9FG3 - chains C and D of the 7 polymer chains in the assembly; structure by electron microscopy, 3.10 A resolution.

Chain C:
Name: Isoform 1 of Gamma-aminobutyric acid receptor subunit gamma-2
From: Homo sapiens
Reference sequence: P18507 (GBRG2_HUMAN), isoform P18507-2; the construct has insertions or renumbered stretches relative to UniProt, so the offset changes along the chain: 1-322 = UniProt 40-361; 400-428 = UniProt 447-475
Sequence (373 residues; row label = number of the first residue in the row; note: 71 numbers in that range are skipped by the numbering (no residue carries them; nothing is unmodelled there); numbers below 1 keep their minus sign (Thr-1 is residue -1)):
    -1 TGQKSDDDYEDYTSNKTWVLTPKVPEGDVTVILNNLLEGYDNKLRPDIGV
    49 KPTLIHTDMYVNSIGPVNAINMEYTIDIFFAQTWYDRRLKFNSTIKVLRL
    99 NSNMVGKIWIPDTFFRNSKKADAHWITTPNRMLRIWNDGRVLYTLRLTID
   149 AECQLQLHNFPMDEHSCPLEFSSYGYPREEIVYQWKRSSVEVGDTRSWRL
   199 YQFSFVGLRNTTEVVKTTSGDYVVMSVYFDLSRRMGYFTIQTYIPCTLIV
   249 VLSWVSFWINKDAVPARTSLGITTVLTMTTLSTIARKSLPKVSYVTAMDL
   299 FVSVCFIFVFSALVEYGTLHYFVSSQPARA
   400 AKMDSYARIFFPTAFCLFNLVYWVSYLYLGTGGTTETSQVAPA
Disordered / not traced: -1 to 24, 430-442
Disulfides: Cys151-Cys165
Glycans and other covalent adducts: N-acetylglucosamine (NAG) linked to Asn208
Differences from the reference sequence: expression tag (-1 to 0, 429-442); conflict Thr11 (Ala50 in P18507); linker (323-328)
Swiss-Prot annotation at these positions:
  - glycosylation (N-linked (GlcNAc...) asparagine): Asn13, Asn90, Asn208

Chain D:
Name: Gamma-aminobutyric acid receptor subunit alpha-1
From: Homo sapiens
Reference sequence: P14867 (GBRA1_HUMAN); residues 5-429 here correspond to UniProt positions 32-456 (UniProt number = residue number + 27)
Sequence (411 residues; numbered -52 to 429; 71 numbers in that range are skipped by the numbering (no residue carries them; nothing is unmodelled there); the number before each row is that of its first residue; numbers below 1 keep their minus sign (Met-52 is residue -52)):
   -52 MDEKTTGWRGGHVVEGLAGELEQLRARLEHHPQGQREPDYDIPTTENLYF
    -2 QGTGQPSQDELKDNTTVFTRILDRLLDGYDNRLRPGLGERVTEVKTDIFV
    48 TSFGPVSDHDMEYTIDVFFRQSWKDERLKFKGPMTVLRLNNLMASKIWTP
    98 DTFFHNGKKSVAHNMTMPNKLLRITEDGTLLYTMRLTVRAECPMHLEDFP
   148 MDAHACPLKFGSYAYTRAEVVYEWTREPARSVVVAEDGSRLNQYDLLGQT
   198 VDSGIVQSSTGEYVVMTTHFHLKRKIGYFVIQTYLPCIMTVILSQVSFWL
   248 NRESVPARTVFGVTTVLTMTTLSISARNSLPKVAYATAMDWFIAVCYAFV
   298 FSALIEFATVNYFTKSQPARAA
   391 KIDRLSRIAFPLLFGIFNLVYWATYLNREPQLKAPTPHQ
Disordered / not traced: -52 to 9, 419-429
Disulfides: Cys139-Cys153
Glycans and other covalent adducts: N-acetylglucosamine (NAG) linked to Asn111
Differences from the reference sequence: initiating methionine (-52); expression tag (-51 to 4); linker (313-319)
Residues lining bound ligands:
  - gamma-amino-butanoic acid (ABU): Phe65, Arg67, Leu118, Thr130
  - D3D ((19S,22R,25R)-22,25,26-trihydroxy-16,22-dioxo-17,21,23-trioxa-22lambda~5~-phosphahexacosan-19-yl (9E)-octadec-9-enoate): Lys220, Arg221, Lys222, Ile223, Gly224, Val227, Ile228, Leu232, Pro233, Ile235, Met236, Ile239, Pro401, Phe404, Gly405, Asn408, Trp412
Swiss-Prot annotation at these positions:
  - binding site (4-aminobutanoate): Arg67, Thr130
  - binding site (3alpha-hydroxy-5alpha-pregnan-11,20-dione): Trp246
  - glycosylation (N-linked (GlcNAc...) asparagine): Asn11, Asn111

How chain C and chain D interact:
Pairs across the interface (76):
  Val27(C) - Leu30(D)  hydrophobic
  Thr28(C) - Asp27(D)  hydrogen bond
  Thr28(C) - Leu30(D)
  Leu31(C) - Arg29(D)
  Leu31(C) - Leu30(D)  hydrophobic
  Asn32(C) - Arg29(D)
  Leu35(C) - Arg29(D)
  Ser61(C) - Glu138(D)
  Phe77(C) - Tyr160(D)  hydrophobic
  Arg97(C) - Tyr162(D)
  Arg97(C) - Thr163(D)
  Arg97(C) - Glu166(D)  salt bridge
  Leu98(C) - Arg29(D)
  Leu98(C) - Ala161(D)
  Asn99(C) - Tyr162(D)
  Asn101(C) - Asn28(D)
  Met102(C) - Arg29(D)
  Asp120(C) - Lys106(D)  salt bridge
  His122(C) - Gly104(D)
  Ile124(C) - Thr99(D)
  Ile124(C) - Phe100(D)
  Ile124(C) - Ser107(D)
  Ile124(C) - Ala109(D)  hydrophobic
  Thr125(C) - Thr99(D)  hydrogen bond (backbone-backbone)
  Thr125(C) - Met131(D)
  Thr126(C) - Pro97(D)
  Thr126(C) - Asp98(D)
  Asn128(C) - Phe100(D)
  Asn128(C) - Tyr160(D)
  Arg129(C) - Tyr160(D)
  Met130(C) - Tyr160(D)
  Met130(C) - Thr207(D)
  Met130(C) - Tyr210(D)
  Arg132(C) - Ala161(D)  hydrogen bond (side chain-backbone)
  Arg132(C) - Thr163(D)
  Arg132(C) - Thr207(D)  hydrogen bond (side chain-backbone)
  Arg132(C) - Tyr210(D)  hydrogen bond
  Thr142(C) - Tyr160(D)
  Leu143(C) - Tyr160(D)
  Arg144(C) - Phe100(D)
  Arg144(C) - Phe101(D)  hydrogen bond (side chain-backbone)
  Arg144(C) - His102(D)  hydrogen bond (side chain-backbone)
  Arg144(C) - Gly104(D)  hydrogen bond (side chain-backbone)
  Arg144(C) - Tyr160(D)
  Arg197(C) - His56(D)  hydrogen bond (side chain-backbone)
  Arg197(C) - Asp57(D)  hydrogen bond (side chain-backbone)
  Tyr199(C) - His56(D)
  Tyr199(C) - Met58(D)  hydrogen bond
  Tyr199(C) - Lys279(D)
  Gln200(C) - Lys279(D)
  Arg232(C) - Ala281(D)
  Tyr235(C) - Lys279(D)
  Tyr235(C) - Val280(D)
  Tyr235(C) - Ala281(D)
  Ile238(C) - Arg274(D)
  Ile238(C) - Asp287(D)
  Gln239(C) - Ile271(D)
  Leu246(C) - Tyr294(D)
  Leu246(C) - Phe298(D)
  Ile247(C) - Leu264(D)  hydrophobic
  Val249(C) - Phe298(D)  hydrophobic
  Leu250(C) - Val263(D)  hydrophobic
  Leu250(C) - Phe298(D)  hydrophobic
  Leu250(C) - Leu301(D)  hydrophobic
  Val253(C) - Ala305(D)  hydrophobic
  Ile257(C) - Asn308(D)
  Asn258(C) - Asn308(D)  hydrogen bond (backbone-side chain)
  Ala261(C) - Val252(D)  hydrophobic
  Ala264(C) - Val252(D)  hydrophobic
  Ala264(C) - Thr256(D)
  Leu268(C) - Val260(D)  hydrophobic
  Thr271(C) - Val260(D)
  Thr271(C) - Leu264(D)
  Thr275(C) - Leu264(D)
  Leu279(C) - Ile271(D)  hydrophobic
  Ser286(C) - Lys279(D)
Also at the interface, not in a pair above, chain C (53 interface residues in all): Leu140, Glu189, Gly234, Trp256, Pro263, Ser267, Ile282, Arg407
Also at the interface, not in a pair above, chain D (53 interface residues in all): Leu34, Lys105, Val108, Leu133, Ser206, Pro253, Thr267, Pro278, Tyr282, Ala283, Tyr309

Overview:
Chain C and chain D each contribute 53 residues to their interface; the contacts include 12 hydrogen bonds and
2 salt bridges. Among the polar pairs are Arg97(C)-Glu166(D), Asp120(C)-Lys106(D) and Thr28(C)-Asp27(D). Chain
D binds gamma-amino-butanoic acid and compound D3D. N-acetylglucosamine is covalently linked to Asn208(C).
Here chain C is Isoform 1 of Gamma-aminobutyric acid receptor subunit gamma-2 and chain D is
Gamma-aminobutyric acid receptor subunit alpha-1, both from Homo sapiens. Entry 9FG3 (Cryo-EM structure of the
alpha1beta3gamma2 GABA(A) receptor in complex with GABA and Nb38 bound twice in ...) was determined by
electron microscopy.
